7TK6 - chains B and F of the 27 polymer chains in the assembly; structure by electron microscopy, 6.50 A resolution (low resolution: residue-level contacts below are approximate; hydrogen-bond / salt-bridge calls are withheld).

Chain B:
Name: ATP synthase subunit alpha
Organism: Saccharomyces cerevisiae
UniProt: P07251 (ATPA_YEAST); residues 1-510 here correspond to UniProt positions 36-545 (UniProt number = residue number + 35)
Chain sequence (510 residues; each row starts with the number of its first residue):
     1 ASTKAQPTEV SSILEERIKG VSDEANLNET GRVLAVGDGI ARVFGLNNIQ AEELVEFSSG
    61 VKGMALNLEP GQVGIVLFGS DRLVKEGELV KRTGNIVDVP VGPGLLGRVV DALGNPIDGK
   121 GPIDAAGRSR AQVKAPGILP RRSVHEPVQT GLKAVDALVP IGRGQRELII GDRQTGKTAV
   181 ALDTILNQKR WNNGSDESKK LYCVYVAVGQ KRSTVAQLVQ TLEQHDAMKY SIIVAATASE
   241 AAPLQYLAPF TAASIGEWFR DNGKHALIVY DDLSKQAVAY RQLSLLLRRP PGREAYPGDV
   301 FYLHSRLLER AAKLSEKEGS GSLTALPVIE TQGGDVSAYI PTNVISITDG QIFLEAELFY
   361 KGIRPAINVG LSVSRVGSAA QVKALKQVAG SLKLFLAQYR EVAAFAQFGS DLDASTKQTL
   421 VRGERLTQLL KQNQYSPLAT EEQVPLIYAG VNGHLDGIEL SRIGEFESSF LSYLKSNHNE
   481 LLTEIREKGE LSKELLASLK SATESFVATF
Disordered / not traced: 1-2, 408-409, 510
Swiss-Prot annotation at these positions:
  - binding site (ATP): Gly-171 to Thr-178
  - site: Ser-372 (Required for activity)
  - modified residue (Phosphoserine): Ser-22, Ser-143

Chain F:
Name: ATP synthase subunit beta
Organism: Saccharomyces cerevisiae
Notes: EC 7.1.2.2
UniProt: P00830 (ATPB_YEAST); residues 1-478 here correspond to UniProt positions 34-511 (UniProt number = residue number + 33)
Chain sequence (478 residues; row label = number of the first residue in the row):
     1 ASAAQSTPIT GKVTAVIGAI VDVHFEQSEL PAILNALEIK TPQGKLVLEV AQHLGENTVR
    61 TIAMDGTEGL VRGEKVLDTG GPISVPVGRE TLGRIINVIG EPIDERGPIK SKLRKPIHAD
   121 PPSFAEQSTS AEILETGIKV VDLLAPYARG GKIGLFGGAG VGKTVFIQEL INNIAKAHGG
   181 FSVFTGVGER TREGNDLYRE MKETGVINLE GESKVALVFG QMNEPPGARA RVALTGLTIA
   241 EYFRDEEGQD VLLFIDNIFR FTQAGSEVSA LLGRIPSAVG YQPTLATDMG LLQERITTTK
   301 KGSVTSVQAV YVPADDLTDP APATTFAHLD ATTVLSRGIS ELGIYPAVDP LDSKSRLLDA
   361 AVVGQEHYDV ASKVQETLQT YKSLQDIIAI LGMDELSEQD KLTVERARKI QRFLSQPFAV
   421 AEVFTGIPGK LVRLKDTVAS FKAVLEGKYD NIPEHAFYMV GGIEDVVAKA EKLAAEAN
Disordered / not traced: 1-6, 476-478
Swiss-Prot annotation at these positions:
  - binding site (ATP): Gly-157 to Thr-164
  - modified residue: Thr-79 (Phosphothreonine), Thr-204 (Phosphothreonine), Ser-340 (Phosphoserine)

How chain B and chain F interact:
Pairs across the interface - 18 pairs, chain B then chain F:
  Asn-47(B) / Arg-72(F)
  Ile-49(B) / Leu-70(F)
  Ile-49(B) / Val-71(F)
  Gln-50(B) / Gly-69(F)
  Gln-50(B) / Leu-70(F)
  Ala-51(B) / Glu-68(F)
  Ala-51(B) / Gly-69(F)
  Ala-51(B) / Leu-70(F)
  Leu-68(B) / Ala-15(F)
  Leu-68(B) / Val-16(F)
  Leu-68(B) / Ile-17(F)
  Glu-69(B) / Thr-14(F)
  Pro-70(B) / Thr-14(F)
  Ser-305(B) / Asn-223(F)
  Arg-306(B) / Asn-223(F)
  Ser-337(B) / Ala-314(F)
  Ile-345(B) / Ala-159(F)
  Ser-346(B) / Ala-159(F)
Other interface residues (no listed pair), chain B (14 interface residues in all): Leu-66, Asn-67
Other interface residues (no listed pair), chain F (13 interface residues in all): Gly-160

Summary:
14 residues of chain B face 13 of chain F across their interface. UniProt lists 8 ATP-binding residues on
chain B; 8 ATP-binding residues on chain F.
Chain B is ATP synthase subunit alpha and chain F is ATP synthase subunit beta, both from Saccharomyces
cerevisiae; the structure, Yeast ATP synthase State 1catalytic(a) with 10 mM ATP backbone model, was
determined by electron microscopy, deposited together with 7TJS, 7TJT, 7TJU, 7TJV, 7TJW, 7TJX and 30 further
entries.
